6R74 - chain A; structure by X-ray diffraction, 1.81 A resolution.

[Chain A]
Name: Type-1 fimbrial protein, A chain
Source organism: Escherichia coli
UniProt: P04128 (FIMA1_ECOLI); residues 19-159 here correspond to UniProt positions 42-182 (UniProt number = residue number + 23)
Amino-acid sequence (159 residues; numbered 1 to 159; the number before each row is that of its first residue):
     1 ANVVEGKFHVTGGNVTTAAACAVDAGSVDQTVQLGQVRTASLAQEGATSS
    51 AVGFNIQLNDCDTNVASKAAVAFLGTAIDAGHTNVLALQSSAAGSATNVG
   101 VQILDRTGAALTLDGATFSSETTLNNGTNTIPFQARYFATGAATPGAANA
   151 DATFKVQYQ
Disordered / not traced: 92-93
Cystine bridges: Cys21-Cys61
Differences from the reference sequence: expression tag (1-18)
From the paper describing this entry:
  - conformationally variable residues (loop rearrangement, order/disorder transition): Ser90 to Ser95

[Overview]
From the paper: conformational variability at Ser90.
Chain A is Type-1 fimbrial protein, A chain (Escherichia coli); the structure, N-terminally reversed variant
of FimA E. coli, was determined by X-ray diffraction, deposited together with 6S09 and 6R7E.
